Entry 8RAM (electron microscopy, 2.80 A resolution); this record covers chains O and P of the 19 polymer chains in the assembly.

== Chain O ==
Molecule: Helicase SEN1
From: Saccharomyces cerevisiae
UniProtKB: Q00416 (SEN1_YEAST); residue numbers follow UniProt; this construct covers 1-2231
Chain sequence (2231 residues; row label = number of the first residue in the row):
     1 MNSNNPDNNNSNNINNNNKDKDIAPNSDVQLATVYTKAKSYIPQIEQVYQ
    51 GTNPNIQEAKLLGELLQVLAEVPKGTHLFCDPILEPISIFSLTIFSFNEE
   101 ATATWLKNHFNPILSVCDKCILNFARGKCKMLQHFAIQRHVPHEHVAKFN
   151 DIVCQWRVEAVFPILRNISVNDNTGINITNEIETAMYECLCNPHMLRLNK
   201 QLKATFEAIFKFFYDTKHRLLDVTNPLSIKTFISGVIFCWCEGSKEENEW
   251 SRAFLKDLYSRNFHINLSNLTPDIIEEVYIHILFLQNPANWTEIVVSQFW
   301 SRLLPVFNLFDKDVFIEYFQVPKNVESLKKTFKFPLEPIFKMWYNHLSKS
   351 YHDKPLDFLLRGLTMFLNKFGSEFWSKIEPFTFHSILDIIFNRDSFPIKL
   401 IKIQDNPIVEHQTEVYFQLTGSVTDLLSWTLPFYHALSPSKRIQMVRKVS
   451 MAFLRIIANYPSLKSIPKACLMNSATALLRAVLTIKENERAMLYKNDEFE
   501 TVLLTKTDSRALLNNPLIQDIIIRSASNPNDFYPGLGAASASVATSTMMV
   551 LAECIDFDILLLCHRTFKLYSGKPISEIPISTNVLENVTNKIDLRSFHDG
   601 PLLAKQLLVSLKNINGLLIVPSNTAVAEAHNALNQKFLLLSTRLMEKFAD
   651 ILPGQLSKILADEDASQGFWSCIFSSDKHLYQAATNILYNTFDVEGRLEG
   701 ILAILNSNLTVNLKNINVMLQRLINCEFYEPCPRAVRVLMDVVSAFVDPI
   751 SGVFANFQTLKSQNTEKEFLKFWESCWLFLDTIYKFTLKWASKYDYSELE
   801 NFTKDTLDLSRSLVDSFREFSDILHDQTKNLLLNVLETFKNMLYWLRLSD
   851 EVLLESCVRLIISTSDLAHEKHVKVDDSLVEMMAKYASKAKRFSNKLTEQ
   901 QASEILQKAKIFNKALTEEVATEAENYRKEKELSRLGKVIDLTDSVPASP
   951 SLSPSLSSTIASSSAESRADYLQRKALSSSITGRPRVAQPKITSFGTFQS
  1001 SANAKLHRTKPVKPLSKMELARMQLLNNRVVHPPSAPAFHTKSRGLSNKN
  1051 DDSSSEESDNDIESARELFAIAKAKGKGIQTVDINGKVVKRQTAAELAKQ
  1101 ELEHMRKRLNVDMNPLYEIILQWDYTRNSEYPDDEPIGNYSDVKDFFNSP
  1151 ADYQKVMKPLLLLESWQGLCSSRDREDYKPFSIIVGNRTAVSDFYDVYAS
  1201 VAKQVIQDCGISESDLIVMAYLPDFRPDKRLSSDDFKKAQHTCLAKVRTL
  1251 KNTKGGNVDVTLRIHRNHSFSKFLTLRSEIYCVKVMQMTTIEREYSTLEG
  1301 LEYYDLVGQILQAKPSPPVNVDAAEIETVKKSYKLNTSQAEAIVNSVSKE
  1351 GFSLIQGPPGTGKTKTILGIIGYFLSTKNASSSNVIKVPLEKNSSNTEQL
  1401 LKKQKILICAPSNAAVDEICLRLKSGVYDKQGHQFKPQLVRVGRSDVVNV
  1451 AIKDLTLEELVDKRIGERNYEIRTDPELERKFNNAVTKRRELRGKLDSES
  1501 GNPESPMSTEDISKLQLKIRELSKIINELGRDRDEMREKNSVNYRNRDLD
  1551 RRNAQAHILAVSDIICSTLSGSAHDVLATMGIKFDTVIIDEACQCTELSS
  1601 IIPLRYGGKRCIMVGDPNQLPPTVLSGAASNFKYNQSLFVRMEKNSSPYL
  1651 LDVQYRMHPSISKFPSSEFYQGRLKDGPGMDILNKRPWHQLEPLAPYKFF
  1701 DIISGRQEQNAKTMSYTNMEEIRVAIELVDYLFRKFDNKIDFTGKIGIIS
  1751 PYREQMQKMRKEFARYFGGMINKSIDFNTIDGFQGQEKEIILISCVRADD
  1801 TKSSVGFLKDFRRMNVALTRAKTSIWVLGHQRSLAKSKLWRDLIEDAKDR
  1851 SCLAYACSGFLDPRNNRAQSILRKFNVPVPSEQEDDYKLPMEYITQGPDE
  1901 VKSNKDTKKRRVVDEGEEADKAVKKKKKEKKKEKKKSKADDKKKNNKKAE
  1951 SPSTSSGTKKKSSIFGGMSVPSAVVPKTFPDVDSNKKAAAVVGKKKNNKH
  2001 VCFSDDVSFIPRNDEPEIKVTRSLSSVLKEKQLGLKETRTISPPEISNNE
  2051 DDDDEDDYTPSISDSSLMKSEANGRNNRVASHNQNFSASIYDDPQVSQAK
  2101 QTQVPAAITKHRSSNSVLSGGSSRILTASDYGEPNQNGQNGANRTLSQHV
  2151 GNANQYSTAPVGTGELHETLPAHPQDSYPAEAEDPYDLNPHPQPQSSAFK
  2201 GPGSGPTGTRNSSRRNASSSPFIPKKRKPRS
Disordered / not traced: 1-1094, 1378-1402, 1467-1533, 1877-2231
Swiss-Prot annotation at these positions:
  - motif: Lys-1909 to Lys-1927 (Nuclear localization signal)
  - binding site (ATP): Gln-1339, Gly-1360 to Thr-1364, Gln-1619, Tyr-1655, Glu-1787
  - mutagenesis: Glu-1597 (E1597K: Causes read-through of both a snoRNA gene terminator and the poly(A) site of a protein-coding gene), Gly-1747 (G1747A: In SEN1-1; gives rise to a temperature-sensitive mutant)
What the authors report for this chain:
  - binding site for the 35-nt RNA strand (chain P): Arg-1753

== Chain P ==
Molecule: 35-nt RNA strand
Sequence (35 nucleotides; numbered 1 to 35; the number before each row is that of its first residue):
     1 AGUCGUGCGUCUAAUAACCGGAGAGGGAACCCACU
Disordered / not traced: 14-19
Bound ions: Mg2+: U35 (shared with 3 residues of chain A)

== Chain O / chain P interface ==
Contacting residue pairs (51; chain O residue first):
  Ser-1212(O) with C8(P), base contact
  Asn-1252(O) with U12(P), sugar contact; A13(P), hydrogen bond to the phosphate
  Thr-1253(O) with A13(P), hydrogen bond to the phosphate
  Lys-1254(O) with A13(P), hydrogen bond to the phosphate
  Gln-1287(O) with G7(P), hydrogen bond to the sugar; C8(P), sugar contact
  Thr-1289(O) with G7(P), hydrogen bond to the sugar
  Thr-1290(O) with U6(P), base contact
  Arg-1293(O) with G7(P), sugar contact
  Pro-1411(O) with G5(P), sugar contact; U6(P), sugar contact
  Ser-1412(O) with G5(P), phosphate contact; U6(P), phosphate contact
  Asn-1413(O) with U6(P), hydrogen bond to the phosphate; G7(P), hydrogen bond to the phosphate
  Arg-1444(O) with C8(P), phosphate contact; G9(P), salt bridge to the phosphate; U10(P), salt bridge to the phosphate
  Arg-1537(O) with A13(P), hydrogen bond to the base
  Asn-1540(O) with U12(P), base contact; A13(P), base contact
  Ser-1541(O) with A13(P), base contact
  Tyr-1544(O) with C11(P), hydrogen bond to the phosphate; U12(P), base contact
  Ser-1570(O) with U6(P), hydrogen bond to the sugar; G7(P), sugar contact
  His-1574(O) with C8(P), salt bridge to the phosphate; G9(P), salt bridge to the phosphate
  Thr-1623(O) with C4(P), base contact; G5(P), hydrogen bond to the base
  Val-1624(O) with C4(P), hydrogen bond to the base
  Leu-1625(O) with C4(P), base contact; G5(P), base contact
  Thr-1713(O) with G2(P), hydrogen bond to the sugar
  Met-1714(O) with G2(P), hydrogen bond to the sugar
  Ser-1715(O) with G2(P), hydrogen bond to the sugar; U3(P), hydrogen bond to the phosphate
  Tyr-1716(O) with G2(P), phosphate contact
  Pro-1751(O) with U3(P), sugar contact
  Tyr-1752(O) with G2(P), hydrogen bond to the phosphate; U3(P), phosphate contact
  Arg-1753(O) with U3(P), hydrogen bond to the phosphate; C4(P), phosphate contact
  Thr-1779(O) with C4(P), phosphate contact
  Asp-1781(O) with C4(P), sugar contact
  Ser-1804(O) with A1(P), phosphate contact
  Gly-1806(O) with G2(P), phosphate contact
  Phe-1807(O) with A1(P), phosphate contact; G2(P), hydrogen bond to the phosphate; U3(P), base contact
Also at the interface, not in a pair above, chain O (45 interface residues in all): Arg-1175, Ser-1214, Lys-1251, Asp-1446, Val-1447, Arg-1551, Thr-1568, Gly-1571, Asp-1575, Gln-1709, Glu-1754, Gly-1782

== Overview ==
Chain O and chain P form an interface of 45 and 13 residues respectively, with 19 hydrogen bonds and 4 salt
bridges. Polar pairs include Arg-1537(O)/A13(P), Thr-1623(O)/G5(P) and Val-1624(O)/C4(P). UniProt lists 9
ATP-binding residues and 2 mutagenesis sites on chain O. The paper reports a binding site for the 35-nt RNA
strand (chain P) at Arg-1753(O).
Here chain O is Helicase SEN1 (Saccharomyces cerevisiae) and chain P is a 35-nt RNA strand. Entry 8RAM
(Structure of Sen1 bound RNA Polymerase II pre-termination complex) was determined by electron microscopy
together with 8RAN, 8RAO and 8RAP from the same study.
